2ZKO - chains C and B of the 4 polymer chains in the assembly; structure by X-ray diffraction, 1.70 A resolution.

Chain C:
Molecule: 21-nt RNA strand
Sequence (21 nucleotides; numbered 1 to 21; the number before each row is that of its first residue):
     1 AGACAGCAUU AUGCUGUCUU U

Chain B:
Name: Non-structural protein 1
Source organism: Influenza A virus
UniProtKB: P03496 (NS1_I34A1); numbering as in UniProt (aligned over 1-70)
Amino-acid sequence (73 residues; row label = number of the first residue in the row; numbers below 1 keep their minus sign (Gly-2 is residue -2)):
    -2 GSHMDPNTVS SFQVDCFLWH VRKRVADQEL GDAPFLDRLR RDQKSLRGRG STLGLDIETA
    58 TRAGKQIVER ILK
Unresolved in the structure: -2 to 0
Differences from the reference sequence: expression tag (-2 to 0)
What the authors report for this chain:
  - binding site for the 21-nt RNA strand (chain C): Thr5, Arg35, Arg38, Lys41
  - binding site for the 21-nt RNA strand: Asp29, Asp34, Asp39, Ser42, Thr49
  - mutagenesis - S42A (10-fold), R44A, T49A (10-fold): decreased binding to the 21-nt RNA strand (chain C)
  - mutagenesis - R35A/R46A, R38A: abolished binding to the 21-nt RNA strand (chain C)
  - mutagenesis - R37A: unchanged binding to the 21-nt RNA strand (chain C)

Chain C / chain B interface:
Residue-residue contacts (11; chain C residue first):
  C4(C) - Gly45(B)  hydrogen bond to the sugar
  C4(C) - Arg46(B)  sugar contact
  C4(C) - Thr49(B)  hydrogen bond to the sugar
  A5(C) - Ser42(B)  hydrogen bond to the phosphate
  A5(C) - Arg46(B)  sugar contact
  G6(C) - Arg38(B)  salt bridge to the phosphate
  G6(C) - Ser42(B)  phosphate contact
  C7(C) - Arg38(B)  salt bridge to the phosphate
  U15(C) - Ala30(B)  sugar contact
  G16(C) - Ala30(B)  sugar contact
  G16(C) - Pro31(B)  sugar contact
Interface residues without a listed pair, chain B (9 interface residues in all): Asp29, Asp34

Summary:
Chain C and chain B form an interface of 6 and 9 residues respectively; the contacts include 3 hydrogen bonds
and 2 salt bridges. Polar pairs include C4(C)-Gly45(B), C4(C)-Thr49(B) and A5(C)-Ser42(B). From the paper: a
binding site for the 21-nt RNA strand at Asp29(B), Asp34(B) and Asp39(B) among others; S42A, R44A and T49A of
chain B reduce binding to the 21-nt RNA strand (chain C); 6 substitutions were tested in all.
Here chain C is a 21-nt RNA strand and chain B is Non-structural protein 1 (Influenza A virus). Entry 2ZKO
(Structural basis for dsRNA recognition by NS1 protein of human influenza virus A) was determined by X-ray
diffraction.
